Entry 7OK3 (X-ray diffraction, 1.60 A resolution); this record covers chain A.

Chain A:
Protein: Isoform 2B of GTPase KRas
From: Homo sapiens
Notes: EC 3.6.5.2
UniProt: P01116-2 (RASK-2_HUMAN); residues 1-169 here = UniProt positions 1-169
Amino-acid sequence (170 residues; row label = number of the first residue in the row; numbering starts at 0):
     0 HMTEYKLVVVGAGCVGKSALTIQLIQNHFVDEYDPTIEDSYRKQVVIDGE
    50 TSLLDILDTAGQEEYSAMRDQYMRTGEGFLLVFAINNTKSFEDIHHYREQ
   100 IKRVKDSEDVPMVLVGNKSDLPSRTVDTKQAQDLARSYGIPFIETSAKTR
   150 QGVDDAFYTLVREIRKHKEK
Construct notes: expression tag (0); engineered mutation Cys-13 (Gly in P01116-2), Ser-51 (Cys in P01116-2), Leu-80 (Cys in P01116-2), Ser-118 (Cys in P01116-2)
Covalently attached groups: edaGDP (VJ8) linked to Cys-13
Residues lining bound ligands: edaGDP (VJ8): Ala-11, Gly-12, Val-14, Gly-15, Lys-16, Ser-17, Ala-18, Phe-28, Val-29, Asp-30, Glu-31, Tyr-32, Ala-59, Asn-116, Lys-117, Asp-119, Leu-120, Ser-145, Ala-146, Lys-147
What the authors report for this chain:
  - binding site for edaGDP: Cys-13

In short:
Covalently linked edaGDP: at Cys-13. The paper reports a binding site for edaGDP at Cys-13.
Chain A is Isoform 2B of GTPase KRas (Homo sapiens); the structure, Crystal Structure of KRasG13C in Complex
with Nucleotide-based Covalent Inhibitor edaGDP, was determined by X-ray diffraction together with 7OK4 from
the same study.
